PDB entry 4U8U | X-ray diffraction, 3.20 A resolution | chains q and s of the 45 polymer chains in the assembly

# Chain q
Protein: Linker L1
Organism: Glossoscolex paulistus
Sequence (224 residues; row label = number of the first residue in the row):
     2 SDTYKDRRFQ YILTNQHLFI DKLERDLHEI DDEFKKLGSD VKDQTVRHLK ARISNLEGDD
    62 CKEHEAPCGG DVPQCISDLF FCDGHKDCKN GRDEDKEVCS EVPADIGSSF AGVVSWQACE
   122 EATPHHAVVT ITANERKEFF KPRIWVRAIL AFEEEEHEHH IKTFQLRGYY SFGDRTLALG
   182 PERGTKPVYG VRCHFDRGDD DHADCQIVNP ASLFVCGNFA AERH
Not modelled in the structure: 2-3
Disulfides: Cys62-Cys76, Cys69-Cys89, Cys83-Cys100, Cys120-Cys217, Cys194-Cys206
Ion coordination: Ca2+: Phe81, Asp84, His86, Asp88, Asp94, Glu95

# Chain s
Protein: Linker L3
Organism: Glossoscolex paulistus
Sequence (218 residues; numbered 1 to 218; the number before each row is that of its first residue):
     1 DHHEHSHDEE IDKLNEDALK LTHEIIELQE KLDRRSDAKR IQRAGSLKAR VEALEDPSCP
    61 DHEHQCGGDD PQCVSDLLVC DGIKDCRNGD DESHCHNPFH AGDDFVGDVV FDHCTKRRPE
   121 NITLSVESIS VAAFFPGFPK LHVHVNIHKE TDEDEVEVSL PSDAIYSFAE DKLIVYPSED
   181 DGLGLVGQFD GYNFDRFVGD IIHEASKEHC ARFIFHRK
Not modelled in the structure: 1-5
Disulfides: Cys59-Cys73, Cys66-Cys86, Cys80-Cys95, Cys114-Cys210
Covalent attachments: N-acetylglucosamine (NAG) linked to Asn121
Ion coordination: Zn2+ site 1: His64, Asp90, His94; Ca2+: Leu78, Asp81, Ile83, Asp85, Asp91, Glu92; Zn2+ site 2: His142, His144 (shared with 1 residue of chain c)
Reported in the primary citation:
  - post-translational modification sites: Asn121
  - binding site for N-acetylglucosamine: Asn121

# Chain q / chain s interface
Residue-residue contacts (35; chain q residue first):
  Gln11(q) - Glu10(s)  hydrogen bond
  Leu14(q) - Glu10(s)
  Leu14(q) - Leu14(s)  hydrophobic
  Gln17(q) - Leu14(s)
  His18(q) - Leu14(s)
  His18(q) - Asp17(s)  salt bridge
  Ile21(q) - Leu14(s)  hydrophobic
  Ile21(q) - Ala18(s)
  Leu24(q) - Leu21(s)  hydrophobic
  Glu25(q) - Glu24(s)
  Leu28(q) - Glu24(s)
  Leu28(q) - Ile25(s)
  Leu28(q) - Leu28(s)  hydrophobic
  His29(q) - Glu24(s)
  Ile31(q) - Leu28(s)  hydrophobic
  Asp32(q) - Leu28(s)
  Asp32(q) - Lys31(s)  salt bridge
  Phe35(q) - Lys31(s)
  Phe35(q) - Leu32(s)  hydrophobic
  Phe35(q) - Arg35(s)
  Leu38(q) - Arg35(s)
  Ile54(q) - Leu47(s)  hydrophobic
  Ile54(q) - Arg50(s)
  Ile54(q) - Val51(s)  hydrophobic
  Ile54(q) - Leu54(s)  hydrophobic
  Ser55(q) - Arg50(s)  hydrogen bond
  Leu57(q) - Leu54(s)  hydrophobic
  Glu58(q) - Arg50(s)  salt bridge
  Glu58(q) - Leu54(s)
  Asp72(q) - Arg196(s)  salt bridge
  Asp72(q) - Ile214(s)
  Asp72(q) - His216(s)  salt bridge
  Val73(q) - Ile214(s)  hydrophobic
  Pro74(q) - Val110(s)
  Lys90(q) - Val109(s)  hydrogen bond (side chain-backbone)
Also at the interface, not in a pair above, chain q (27 interface residues in all): Phe10, Lys36, Ser40, Asp41, Leu50, Lys51
Also at the interface, not in a pair above, chain s (23 interface residues in all): His7, Ile11, Asp108

# Summary
The interface between chain q and chain s involves 27 residues on one side and 23 on the other; the contacts
include 3 hydrogen bonds and 5 salt bridges. Polar pairs include His18(q)-Asp17(s), Asp32(q)-Lys31(s) and
Glu58(q)-Arg50(s). Covalently linked N-acetylglucosamine: at Asn121(s). From the paper: a binding site for
N-acetylglucosamine at Asn121(s); a modification site at Asn121(s).
Here chain q is Linker L1 and chain s is Linker L3, both from Glossoscolex paulistus. Entry 4U8U (The
Crystallographic structure of the giant hemoglobin from Glossoscolex paulistus at 3.2 A resolution) was
determined by X-ray diffraction together with 4WCH from the same study.
